Entry 2J7P (X-ray diffraction, 1.97 A resolution); this record covers chains A and D.

[Chain A]
Protein: Signal recognition particle protein
Source organism: Thermus aquaticus
Notes: fragment: ng, residues 1-293
UniProtKB: O07347 (SRP54_THEAQ); residues 2-294 here correspond to UniProt positions 1-293 (UniProt number = residue number - 1)
Chain sequence (294 residues; row label = number of the first residue in the row):
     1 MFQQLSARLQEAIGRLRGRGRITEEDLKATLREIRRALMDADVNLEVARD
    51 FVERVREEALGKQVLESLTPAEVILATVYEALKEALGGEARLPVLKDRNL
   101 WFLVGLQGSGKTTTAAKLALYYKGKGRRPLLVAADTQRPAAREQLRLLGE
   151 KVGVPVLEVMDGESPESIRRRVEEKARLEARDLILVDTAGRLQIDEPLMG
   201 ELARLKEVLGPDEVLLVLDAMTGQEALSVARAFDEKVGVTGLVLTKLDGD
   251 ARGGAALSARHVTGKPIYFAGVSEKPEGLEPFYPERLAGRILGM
Unresolved in the structure: 1-2
Ion coordination: Mg2+: Thr112 (together with GMP-PNP)
Small-molecule neighbours:
  - GMP-PNP (GNP; phosphoaminophosphonic acid-guanylate ester), molecule 1: Leu106, Gln107, Gly108, Ser109, Gly110, Lys111, Thr112, Thr113, Lys117, Asp135, Arg138, Gln144, Ala189, Gly190, Thr245, Lys246, Asp248, Gly271, Val272, Ser273, Glu274
  - GMP-PNP (GNP), molecule 2: Gln107, Gly108, Arg138, Leu192
From the paper describing this entry:
  - contacts within the chain: Asp250-Arg290 (backbone contact)
  - binding site for GMP-PNP: Gln107, Arg138

[Chain D]
Protein: Cell division protein ftsy
Source organism: Thermus aquaticus
Notes: fragment: ng, residues 21-303
UniProtKB: P83749 (FTSY_THEAQ); residues 22-304 here correspond to UniProt positions 21-303 (UniProt number = residue number - 1)
Chain sequence (283 residues; numbered 22 to 304; the number before each row is that of its first residue):
    22 IPWGGNLEEVLEELEMALLAADVGLSATEEILQEVRASGRKDLKEAVKEK
    72 LVGMLEPDERRATLRKLGFNPQKPKPVEPKGRVVLVVGVNGVGKTTTIAK
   122 LGRYYQNLGKKVMFCAGDTFRAAGGTQLSEWGKRLSIPVIQGPEGTDPAA
   172 LAYDAVQAMKARGYDLLFVDTAGRLHTKHNLMEELKKVKRAIAKADPEEP
   222 KEVWLVLDAVTGQNGLEQAKKFHEAVGLTGVIVTKLDGTAKGGVLIPIVR
   272 TLKVPIKFVGVGEGPDDLQPFDPEAFVEALLED
Unresolved in the structure: 79-95, 304
Ion coordination: Mg2+: Thr116 (together with GMP-PNP); K+: Leu257, Gly259, Ala261
Small-molecule neighbours:
  - GMP-PNP (GNP; phosphoaminophosphonic acid-guanylate ester), molecule 1: Val110, Asn111, Gly112, Val113, Gly114, Lys115, Thr116, Thr117, Lys121, Asp139, Arg142, Gln148, Gly194, Thr255, Lys256, Asp258, Gly281, Val282, Gly283, Glu284
  - GMP-PNP (GNP), molecule 2: Asn111, Gly112, Arg142, Leu196, Lys199
From the paper describing this entry:
  - K+ coordination: Leu257, Gly259, Ala261
  - binding site for GMP-PNP: Arg142
  - conformationally variable residues (order/disorder transition): Asp79 to Pro95

[Chain A / chain D interface]
Contacting residue pairs - 57 pairs, chain A then chain D:
  Arg36(A) with Leu46(D); Glu50(D), salt bridge
  Asp40(A) with Leu46(D); Gln234(D)
  Asp42(A) with Gly233(D); Gln234(D), hydrogen bond (side chain-backbone)
  Leu45(A) with Met37(D); Ala41(D), hydrophobic
  Leu106(A) with Val231(D), hydrophobic
  Gln107(A) with Lys256(D), hydrogen bond (backbone-side chain); Glu284(D), hydrogen bond
  Gly108(A) with Gly112(D)
  Arg138(A) with Arg142(D); Gln148(D), hydrogen bond
  Pro139(A) with Gln148(D); Glu151(D); Trp152(D)
  Ala140(A) with Ala144(D); Gln148(D); Glu151(D), hydrogen bond (backbone-side chain)
  Glu143(A) with Ala144(D); Thr147(D), hydrogen bond
  Gln144(A) with Arg142(D); Ala143(D); Ala144(D)
  Leu147(A) with Ala144(D)
  Leu192(A) with Asp258(D); Gly259(D)
  Gln193(A) with Thr260(D), hydrogen bond
  Ile194(A) with Asp258(D); Thr260(D)
  Met221(A) with Thr232(D); Gly233(D), hydrogen bond (backbone-backbone); Gln239(D), hydrogen bond
  Thr222(A) with Val231(D)
  Gly223(A) with Asp43(D); Val231(D), hydrogen bond (backbone-backbone); Thr232(D); Gly233(D)
  Gln224(A) with Leu40(D); Ala41(D); Asp43(D), hydrogen bond (backbone-side chain)
  Glu225(A) with Thr260(D), hydrogen bond; Ala261(D)
  Lys246(A) with Asn111(D), hydrogen bond (side chain-backbone)
  Asp248(A) with Leu196(D); Thr198(D), hydrogen bond (backbone-side chain); Lys199(D), salt bridge
  Gly249(A) with Leu196(D); Thr198(D)
  Asp250(A) with His197(D), salt bridge; Thr198(D); Asn235(D), hydrogen bond; Glu238(D)
  Ala251(A) with Asn235(D)
  Glu274(A) with Phe141(D); Lys199(D)
Also at the interface, not in a pair above, chain A (32 interface residues in all): Arg8, Met39, Gln137, Leu148, Ser228
Also at the interface, not in a pair above, chain D (36 interface residues in all): Val110, Val113, Asp229

[Summary]
Chain A and chain D form an interface of 32 and 36 residues respectively, with 15 hydrogen bonds and 3 salt
bridges. Among the polar pairs are Arg36(A)-Glu50(D), Asp248(A)-Lys199(D) and Asp250(A)-His197(D). The paper
reports a binding site for GMP-PNP at Gln107(A), Arg138(A) and Arg142(D); K+ coordination by Leu257(D),
Gly259(D) and Ala261(D).
Here chain A is Signal recognition particle protein and chain D is Cell division protein ftsy, both from
Thermus aquaticus. Entry 2J7P (GMPPNP-stabilized NG domain complex of the SRP GTPases Ffh and FtsY) was
determined by X-ray diffraction.
